Entry 7DWN (X-ray diffraction, 2.32 A resolution); this record covers chains B and C of the 4 polymer chains in the assembly.

== Chain B ==
Molecule: Predicted DNA-binding transcriptional regulator
From: Aliivibrio fischeri ES114
Reference sequence: Q5E4K6 (Q5E4K6_ALIF1); residue numbers follow UniProt; this construct covers 1-293
Chain sequence (293 residues; numbered 1 to 293; the number before each row is that of its first residue):
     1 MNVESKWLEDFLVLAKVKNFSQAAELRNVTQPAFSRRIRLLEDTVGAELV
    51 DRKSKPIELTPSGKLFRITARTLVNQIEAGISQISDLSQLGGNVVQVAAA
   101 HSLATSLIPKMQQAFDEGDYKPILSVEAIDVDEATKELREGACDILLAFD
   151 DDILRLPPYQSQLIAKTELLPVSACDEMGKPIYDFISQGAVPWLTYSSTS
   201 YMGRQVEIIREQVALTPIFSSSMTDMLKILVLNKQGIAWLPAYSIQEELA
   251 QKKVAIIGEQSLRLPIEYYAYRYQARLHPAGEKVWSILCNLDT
Unresolved in the structure: 293

== Chain C ==
Molecule: Predicted DNA-binding transcriptional regulator
From: Aliivibrio fischeri ES114
Reference sequence: Q5E4K6 (Q5E4K6_ALIF1); residue numbers follow UniProt; this construct covers 1-119, 121-293
Chain sequence (293 residues; each row starts with the number of its first residue; note: 1 number in that range is skipped by the numbering (no residue carries it; nothing is unmodelled there)):
     1 MNVESKWLEDFLVLAKVKNFSQAAELRNVTQPAFSRRIRLLEDTVGAELV
    51 DRKSKPIELTPSGKLFRITARTLVNQIEAGISQISDLSQLGGNVVQVAAA
   101 HSLATSLIPKMQQAFDEGD
  120B Y
   121 KPILSVEAIDVDEATKELREGACDILLAFDDDILRLPPYQSQLIAKTELL
   171 PVSACDEMGKPIYDFISQGAVPWLTYSSTSYMGRQVEIIREQVALTPIFS
   221 SSMTDMLKILVLNKQGIAWLPAYSIQEELAQKKVAIIGEQSLRLPIEYYA
   271 YRYQARLHPAGEKVWSILCNLDT
Unresolved in the structure: 293

== How chain B and chain C interact ==
Residue-residue contacts (62):
  Met-1(B) / Ser-5(C)
  Met-1(B) / Ile-77(C)  hydrophobic
  Met-1(B) / Ile-81(C)  hydrophobic
  Asn-2(B) / Glu-4(C)  hydrogen bond
  Asn-2(B) / Ser-5(C)  hydrogen bond (side chain-backbone)
  Asn-2(B) / Lys-6(C)  hydrogen bond (side chain-backbone)
  Val-3(B) / Val-3(C)
  Val-3(B) / Glu-4(C)
  Val-3(B) / Ser-5(C)  hydrogen bond (backbone-side chain)
  Glu-4(B) / Asn-2(C)  hydrogen bond
  Glu-4(B) / Val-3(C)
  Glu-4(B) / Glu-4(C)
  Ser-5(B) / Asn-2(C)  hydrogen bond (backbone-side chain)
  Ser-5(B) / Val-3(C)  hydrogen bond (side chain-backbone)
  Lys-6(B) / Asn-2(C)  hydrogen bond (backbone-side chain)
  Val-45(B) / Ile-81(C)  hydrophobic
  Gly-46(B) / Ser-88(C)  hydrogen bond (backbone-side chain)
  Ala-47(B) / Ile-84(C)  hydrophobic
  Ala-47(B) / Ser-88(C)
  Glu-48(B) / Gly-92(C)
  Asp-51(B) / Tyr-120B(C)  hydrogen bond
  Lys-53(B) / Asp-119(C)
  Lys-53(B) / Tyr-120B(C)
  Pro-61(B) / Gly-92(C)
  Pro-61(B) / Val-94(C)
  Ser-62(B) / Ile-84(C)
  Ser-62(B) / Leu-87(C)
  Ser-62(B) / Ser-88(C)  hydrogen bond (side chain-backbone)
  Leu-65(B) / Gln-83(C)
  Leu-65(B) / Leu-87(C)  hydrophobic
  Phe-66(B) / Ile-81(C)  hydrophobic
  Thr-69(B) / Gly-80(C)
  Thr-72(B) / Gln-76(C)
  Leu-73(B) / Leu-73(C)  hydrophobic
  Leu-73(B) / Gln-76(C)
  Leu-73(B) / Ile-77(C)  hydrophobic
  Gln-76(B) / Leu-73(C)
  Ile-77(B) / Met-1(C)  hydrophobic
  Ile-77(B) / Val-3(C)  hydrophobic
  Ile-77(B) / Leu-73(C)  hydrophobic
  Gly-80(B) / Thr-69(C)
  Ile-81(B) / Met-1(C)  hydrophobic
  Ile-81(B) / Thr-44(C)
  Ile-81(B) / Val-45(C)
  Gln-83(B) / Leu-65(C)
  Ile-84(B) / Val-45(C)  hydrophobic
  Ile-84(B) / Ala-47(C)  hydrophobic
  Ile-84(B) / Ser-62(C)
  Ile-84(B) / Leu-65(C)  hydrophobic
  Ile-84(B) / Phe-66(C)
  Leu-87(B) / Pro-61(C)
  Leu-87(B) / Ser-62(C)
  Leu-87(B) / Leu-65(C)  hydrophobic
  Ser-88(B) / Gly-46(C)  hydrogen bond (side chain-backbone)
  Ser-88(B) / Ala-47(C)
  Ser-88(B) / Ser-62(C)
  Val-94(B) / Pro-61(C)  hydrophobic
  Gln-96(B) / Leu-65(C)
  Glu-140(B) / Ile-68(C)
  Gly-141(B) / Leu-65(C)
  Ala-142(B) / Leu-65(C)
  Gln-274(B) / Lys-64(C)  hydrogen bond
Other interface residues (no listed pair), chain B (38 interface residues in all): Glu-9, Ser-54, Thr-60, Lys-64, Gly-92
Other interface residues (no listed pair), chain C (32 interface residues in all): Thr-72, His-278

== Overview ==
The interface between chain B and chain C involves 38 residues on one side and 32 on the other; the contacts
include 13 hydrogen bonds. Among the polar pairs are Asn-2(B)/Glu-4(C), Asn-2(B)/Ser-5(C) and
Asn-2(B)/Lys-6(C).
Chain B and chain C are both Predicted DNA-binding transcriptional regulator (Aliivibrio fischeri ES114); the
structure, Crystal structure of Vibrio fischeri DarR in complex with DNA reveals the transcriptional
activation mechanism of ..., was determined by X-ray diffraction (same publication as 7DWO).
